7FJO - chains G and C of the 9 polymer chains in the assembly; structure by electron microscopy, 3.34 A resolution.

# Chain G
Protein: T6 light chain
Organism: Homo sapiens
Sequence (220 residues; each row starts with the number of its first residue):
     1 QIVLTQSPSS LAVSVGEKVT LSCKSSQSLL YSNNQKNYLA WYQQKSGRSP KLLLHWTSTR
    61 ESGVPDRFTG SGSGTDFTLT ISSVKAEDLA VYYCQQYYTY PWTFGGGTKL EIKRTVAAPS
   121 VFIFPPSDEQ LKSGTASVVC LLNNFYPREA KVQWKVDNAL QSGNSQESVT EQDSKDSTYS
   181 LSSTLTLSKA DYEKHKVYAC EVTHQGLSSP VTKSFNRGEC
Disordered / not traced: 114-220
Disulfides: Cys-23/Cys-94

# Chain C
Protein: Spike glycoprotein
Organism: Severe acute respiratory syndrome coronavirus 2
Reference sequence: P0DTC2 (SPIKE_SARS2); residue numbers follow UniProt; this construct covers 16-241, 245-1208
Sequence (1280 residues; each row starts with the number of its first residue; note: 3 numbers in that range are skipped by the numbering (no residue carries them; nothing is unmodelled there)):
    16 VNFTTRTQLP PAYTNSFTRG VYYPDKVFRS SVLHSTQDLF LPFFSNVTWF HAIHVSGTNG
    76 TKRFANPVLP FNDGVYFAST EKSNIIRGWI FGTTLDSKTQ SLLIVNNATN VVIKVCEFQF
   136 CNDPFLGVYY HKNNKSWMES EFRVYSSANN CTFEYVSQPF LMDLEGKQGN FKNLREFVFK
   196 NIDGYFKIYS KHTPINLVRG LPQGFSALEP LVDLPIGINI TRFQTL
   245 HRSYLTPGDS SSGWTAGAAA YYVGYLQPRT FLLKYNENGT ITDAVDCALD PLSETKCTLK
   305 TFTVEKGIYQ TSNFRVQPTE SIVRFPNITN LCPFGEVFNA TRFASVYAWN RKRISNCVAD
   365 YSVLYNSASF STFKCYGVSP TKLNDLCFTN VYADSFVIRG DEVRQIAPGQ TGNIADYNYK
   425 LPDDFTGCVI AWNSNNLDSK VGGNYNYLYR LFRKSNLKPF ERDISTEIYQ AGSTPCNGVK
   485 GFNCYFPLQS YGFQPTYGVG YQPYRVVVLS FELLHAPATV CGPKKSTNLV KNKCVNFNFN
   545 GLTGTGVLTE SNKKFLPFQQ FGRDIADTTD AVRDPQTLEI LDITPCSFGG VSVITPGTNT
   605 SNQVAVLYQG VNCTEVPVAI HADQLTPTWR VYSTGSNVFQ TRAGCLIGAE HVNNSYECDI
   665 PIGAGICASY QTQTNSPGSA SSVASQSIIA YTMSLGVENS VAYSNNSIAI PTNFTISVTT
   725 EILPVSMTKT SVDCTMYICG DSTECSNLLL QYGSFCTQLN RALTGIAVEQ DKNTQEVFAQ
   785 VKQIYKTPPI KDFGGFNFSQ ILPDPSKPSK RSFIEDLLFN KVTLADAGFI KQYGDCLGDI
   845 AARDLICAQK FNGLTVLPPL LTDEMIAQYT SALLAGTITS GWTFGAGAAL QIPFAMQMAY
   905 RFNGIGVTQN VLYENQKLIA NQFNSAIGKI QDSLSSTASA LGKLQDVVNQ NAQALNTLVK
   965 QLSSNFGAIS SVLNDILSRL DPPEAEVQID RLITGRLQSL QTYVTQQLIR AAEIRASANL
  1025 AATKMSECVL GQSKRVDFCG KGYHLMSFPQ SAPHGVVFLH VTYVPAQEKN FTTAPAICHD
  1085 GKAHFPREGV FVSNGTHWFV TQRNFYEPQI ITTDNTFVSG NCDVVIGIVN NTVYDPLQPE
  1145 LDSFKEELDK YFKNHTSPDV DLGDISGINA SVVNIQKEID RLNEVAKNLN ESLIDLQELG
  1205 KYEQGSGYIP EAPRDGQAYV RKDGEWVLLS TFLGRSLEVL FQGPGHHHHH HHHSAWSHPQ
  1265 FEKGGGSGGG GSGGSAWSHP QFEKGSDYKD DDDK
Disordered / not traced: 16-26, 67-80, 144-164, 173-185, 245-262, 621-640, 677-689, 828-854, 1148-1298
Disulfides: Cys-336/Cys-361, Cys-379/Cys-432, Cys-391/Cys-525, Cys-480/Cys-488, Cys-617/Cys-649, Cys-1082/Cys-1126
Covalently attached groups: N-acetylglucosamine (NAG) linked to Asn-282, Asn-331, Asn-616, Asn-657, Asn-709, Asn-717, Asn-801, Asn-1074, Asn-1134
Construct notes: variant Phe-18 (Leu in P0DTC2), Ala-80 (Asp in P0DTC2), Gly-215 (Asp in P0DTC2), Thr-305 (Ser in P0DTC2), Asn-417 (Lys in P0DTC2), Lys-484 (Glu in P0DTC2), Tyr-501 (Asn in P0DTC2), Gly-614 (Asp in P0DTC2), Val-701 (Ala in P0DTC2); engineered mutation Gly-682 (Arg in P0DTC2), Ser-683 (Arg in P0DTC2), Ser-685 (Arg in P0DTC2), Pro-986 (Lys in P0DTC2), Pro-987 (Val in P0DTC2); expression tag (1209-1298)
UniProt features mapped onto this chain:
  - region: Asn-280 to Cys-301 (Putative superantigen), Arg-403 to Asp-405 (Integrin-binding motif), Asn-448 to Phe-456 (Immunodominant HLA epitope recognized by the CD8+), Pro-681, Ala-684 (Putative superantigen), Ser-816 to Tyr-837 (Fusion peptide 1), Lys-835 to Phe-855 (Fusion peptide 2), Asp-1163 to Glu-1202 (Heptad repeat 2)
  - site: Arg-815, Ser-816 (Cleavage)
  - glycosylation: Asn-17 (N-linked (GlcNAc...) (complex) asparagine), Asn-61 (N-linked (GlcNAc...) (hybrid) asparagine), Asn-74 (N-linked (GlcNAc...) (complex) asparagine), Asn-122 (N-linked (GlcNAc...) (hybrid) asparagine), Asn-149 (N-linked (GlcNAc...) (complex) asparagine), Asn-165 (N-linked (GlcNAc...) (complex) asparagine), Asn-234 (N-linked (GlcNAc...) (high mannose) asparagine), Asn-282 (N-linked (GlcNAc...) (complex) asparagine), Thr-323 (O-linked (GalNAc) threonine), Ser-325 (O-linked (HexNAc...) serine), Asn-331 (N-linked (GlcNAc...) (complex) asparagine), Asn-343 (N-linked (GlcNAc...) (complex) asparagine), Asn-603 (N-linked (GlcNAc...) (hybrid) asparagine), Asn-616 (N-linked (GlcNAc...) (complex) asparagine), Asn-657 (N-linked (GlcNAc...) (complex) asparagine), Thr-676 (O-linked (GlcNAc...) threonine), Thr-678 (O-linked (GlcNAc...) threonine), Asn-709 (N-linked (GlcNAc...) (high mannose) asparagine), Asn-717 (N-linked (GlcNAc...) (hybrid) asparagine), Asn-801 (N-linked (GlcNAc...) (hybrid) asparagine) and 6 more in UniProt
  - natural variant: Thr-19 (T19I: In strain: Omicron/BQ.1.1, Omicron/XBB.1.5 and 1 more; T19R: In strain: Delta/B.1.617.2, Omicron/BA.2 and 4 more), Thr-20 (T20N: In strain: Gamma/P.1), Leu-24 to Ala-27 (sequence variant, change not given here; In strain: Omicron/BA.2, Omicron/BA.2.12.1 and 6 more), Pro-26 (P26S: In strain: Gamma/P.1), Gln-52 (Q52H: In strain: Omicron/EG.5.1), Ala-67 (A67V: In strain: Eta/B.1.525, Omicron/BA.1), His-69 to Val-70 (deletion: In strain: Alpha/B.1.1.7, Eta/B.1.525 and 5 more), Gly-75 (G75V: In strain: Lambda/C.37), Thr-76 (T76I: In strain: Lambda/C.37), Val-83 (V83A: In strain: Omicron/XBB.1.5, Omicron/EG.5.1), Thr-95 (T95I: In strain: Iota/B.1.526, Mu/B.1.621 and 2 more), Arg-102 (R102I: In strain: A23.1), 78 further natural variant entries in UniProt
  - mutagenesis: His-69 to Val-70 (Increased incorporation of cleaved spike into virions), Asn-121 (N121Q: Partial loss of biliverdin affinity), Arg-190 (R190K: Partial loss of biliverdin affinity), Asn-234 (N234Q: Increased resistance to neutralizing antibodies), Asn-331 (N331Q: Reduced viral infectivity), Asn-343 (N343Q: Reduced viral infectivity), Leu-452 (L452R: Increased resistance to neutralizing antibodies. Decreases HLA binding to NF9 epitope. Increased binding affinity to human ACE2), Tyr-453 (Y453F: Decreased HLA binding to NF9 epitope. Increased binding affinity to human ACE2), Ala-475 (A475V: Increased resistance to neutralizing antibodies), Val-483 (V483A: Increased resistance to neutralizing antibodies), Phe-490 (F490L: Increased resistance to neutralizing antibodies and human covalescent sera neutralization), Gln-493 (Q493N: Reduced host ACE2-binding affinity in vitro; Q493Y: Reduced host ACE2-binding affinity in vitro), 9 further mutagenesis entries in UniProt

# Chain G / chain C interface
Pairs across the interface (9):
  Tyr-31(G) / Asn-481(C)
  Tyr-31(G) / Val-483(C)
  Asn-33(G) / Asn-481(C)
  Tyr-38(G) / Pro-479(C)
  Tyr-97(G) / Ser-477(C)
  Tyr-100(G) / Thr-478(C)
  Tyr-100(G) / Phe-486(C)  hydrophobic
  Tyr-100(G) / Asn-487(C)  hydrogen bond
  Trp-102(G) / Ser-477(C)
Interface residues without a listed pair, chain G (7 interface residues in all): Thr-99

# Overview
The chain G/chain C interface involves 7 residues from each chain, with 1 hydrogen bond. The hydrogen-bonded
pair is Tyr-100(G)/Asn-487(C). N-acetylglucosamine is covalently linked to Asn-282(C), Asn-331(C), Asn-616(C),
Asn-657(C), Asn-709(C) and Asn-717(C) and 3 more. From UniProt: 21 mutagenesis sites on chain C.
Here chain G is T6 light chain (Homo sapiens) and chain C is Spike glycoprotein (Severe acute respiratory
syndrome coronavirus 2). Entry 7FJO (Cryo-EM structure of South African (B.1.351) SARS-CoV-2 spike
glycoprotein in complex with three T6 Fab) was determined by electron microscopy together with 7FJN and 7FJS
from the same study.
